PDB entry 8RN7 | electron microscopy, 3.09 A resolution | chains D and E of the 5 polymer chains in the assembly

Chain D:
Molecule: RNA-directed RNA polymerase catalytic subunit
From: Influenza B virus (B/Memphis/13/2003)
Notes: EC 2.7.7.48
UniProtKB: Q5V8Y6 (Q5V8Y6_9INFB); residue numbers follow UniProt; this construct covers 1-752
Sequence (752 residues; numbered 1 to 752; the number before each row is that of its first residue):
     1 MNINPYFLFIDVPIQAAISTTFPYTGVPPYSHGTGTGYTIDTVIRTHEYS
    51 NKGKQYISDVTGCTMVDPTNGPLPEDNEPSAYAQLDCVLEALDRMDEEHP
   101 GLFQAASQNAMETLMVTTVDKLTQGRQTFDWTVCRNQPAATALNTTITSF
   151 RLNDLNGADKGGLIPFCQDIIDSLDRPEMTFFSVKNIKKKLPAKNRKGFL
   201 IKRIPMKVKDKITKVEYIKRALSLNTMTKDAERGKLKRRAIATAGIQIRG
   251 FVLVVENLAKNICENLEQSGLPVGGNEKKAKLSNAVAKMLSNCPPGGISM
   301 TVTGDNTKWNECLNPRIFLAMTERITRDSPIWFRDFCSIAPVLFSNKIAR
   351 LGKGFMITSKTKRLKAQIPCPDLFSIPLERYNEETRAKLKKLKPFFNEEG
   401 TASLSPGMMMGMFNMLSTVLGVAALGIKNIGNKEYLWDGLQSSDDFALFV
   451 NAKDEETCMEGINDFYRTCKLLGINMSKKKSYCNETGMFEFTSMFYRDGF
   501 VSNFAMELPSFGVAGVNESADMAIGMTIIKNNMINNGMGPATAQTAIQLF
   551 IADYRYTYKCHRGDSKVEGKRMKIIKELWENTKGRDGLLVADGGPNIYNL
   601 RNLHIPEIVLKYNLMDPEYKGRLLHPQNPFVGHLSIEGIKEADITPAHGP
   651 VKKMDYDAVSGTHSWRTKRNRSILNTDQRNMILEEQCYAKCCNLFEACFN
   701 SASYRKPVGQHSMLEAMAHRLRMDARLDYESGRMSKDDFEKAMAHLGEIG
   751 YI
Disordered / not traced: 1-352, 376-752

Chain E:
Molecule: Polymerase acidic protein
From: Influenza B virus (B/Memphis/13/2003)
Notes: EC 3.1.-.-
UniProtKB: Q5V8Z9 (Q5V8Z9_9INFB); numbering as in UniProt (aligned over 1-726)
Sequence (726 residues; numbered 1 to 726; the number before each row is that of its first residue):
     1 MDTFITRNFQTTIIQKAKNTMAEFSEDPELQPAMLFNICVHLEVCYVISD
    51 MNFLDEEGKAYTALEGQGKEQNLRPQYEVIEGMPRTIAWMVQRSLAQEHG
   101 IETPKYLADLFDYKTKRFIEVGITKGLADDYFWKKKEKLGNSMELMIFSY
   151 NQDYSLSNESSLDEEGKGRVLSRLTELQAELSLKNLWQVLIGEEDVEKGI
   201 DFKLGQTISRLRDISVPAGFSNFEGMRSYIDNIDPKGAIERNLARMSPLV
   251 SVTPKKLTWEDLRPIGPHIYNHELPEVPYNAFLLMSDELGLANMTEGKSK
   301 KPKTLAKECLEKYSTLRDQTDPILIMKSEKANENFLWKLWRDCVNTISNE
   351 EMSNELQKTNYAKWATGDGLTYQKIMKEVAIDDETMCQEEPKIPNKCRVA
   401 AWVQTEMNLLSTLTSKRALDLPEIGPDVAPVEHVGSERRKYFVNEINYCK
   451 ASTVMMKYVLFHTSLLNESNASMGKYKVIPITNRVVNEKGESFDMLYGLA
   501 VKGQSHLRGDTDVVTVVTFEFSSTDPRVDSGKWPKYTVFRIGSLFVSGRE
   551 KSVYLYCRVNGTNKIQMKWGMEARRCLLQSMQQMEAIVEQESSIQGYDMT
   601 KACFKGDRVNSPKTFSIGTQEGKLVKGSFGKALRVIFTKCLMHYVFGNAQ
   651 LEGFSAESRRLLLLIQALKDRKGPWVFDLEGMYSGIEECISNNPWVIQSA
   701 YWFNEWLGFEKEGSKVLESVDEIMDE
Disordered / not traced: 1-358, 388-726
What the authors report for this chain:
  - mutagenesis - K631A/R634A: decreased catalytic activity

Interface between chain D and chain E:
Pairs across the interface (27; chain D residue first):
  Ile-357(D) with Ala-380(E), hydrophobic; Cys-387(E)
  Thr-358(D) with Tyr-372(E); Cys-387(E), hydrogen bond (backbone-backbone)
  Ser-359(D) with Tyr-372(E); Thr-385(E); Met-386(E), hydrogen bond
  Lys-360(D) with Tyr-372(E)
  Lys-362(D) with Asp-383(E), salt bridge; Thr-385(E)
  Arg-363(D) with Leu-370(E); Tyr-372(E); Gln-373(E), hydrogen bond (backbone-backbone)
  Leu-364(D) with Tyr-372(E); Gln-373(E); Ile-375(E), hydrophobic
  Lys-365(D) with Tyr-372(E); Gln-373(E), hydrogen bond (backbone-backbone); Lys-374(E); Ile-375(E), hydrogen bond (backbone-backbone)
  Ala-366(D) with Ile-375(E); Ala-380(E), hydrophobic
  Gln-367(D) with Lys-374(E), hydrogen bond; Lys-377(E)
  Ile-368(D) with Ile-381(E), hydrophobic
  Pro-369(D) with Lys-377(E)
  Asp-372(D) with Lys-377(E)
Also at the interface, not in a pair above, chain D (14 interface residues in all): Met-356
Also at the interface, not in a pair above, chain E (13 interface residues in all): Met-376

Overview:
14 residues of chain D face 13 of chain E across their interface, with 6 hydrogen bonds and 1 salt bridge.
Polar contacts include Lys-362(D)/Asp-383(E), Ser-359(D)/Met-386(E) and Gln-367(D)/Lys-374(E). The paper
reports that K631A/R634A of chain E reduce catalytic activity.
Here chain D is RNA-directed RNA polymerase catalytic subunit and chain E is Polymerase acidic protein, both
from Influenza B virus (B/Memphis/13/2003). Entry 8RN7 (Pseudo-symmetrical influenza B polymerase apo-dimer,
core-only moeity (from "Influenza B polymerase pseudo-symmetrical dimer" | Local refinement)) was determined
by electron microscopy together with 8RN1, 8RN2, 8RN3, 8RN4, 8RN5, 8RN6 and 5 further entries from the same
study.
